2V63 - chains C and N of the 16 polymer chains in the assembly; structure by X-ray diffraction, 1.80 A resolution.

# Chain C
Molecule: Ribulose bisphosphate carboxylase large chain
Source organism: Chlamydomonas reinhardtii
Notes: EC 4.1.1.39
UniProtKB: P00877 (RBL_CHLRE); residue numbers follow UniProt; this construct covers 1-475
Sequence (475 residues; numbered 1 to 475; the number before each row is that of its first residue):
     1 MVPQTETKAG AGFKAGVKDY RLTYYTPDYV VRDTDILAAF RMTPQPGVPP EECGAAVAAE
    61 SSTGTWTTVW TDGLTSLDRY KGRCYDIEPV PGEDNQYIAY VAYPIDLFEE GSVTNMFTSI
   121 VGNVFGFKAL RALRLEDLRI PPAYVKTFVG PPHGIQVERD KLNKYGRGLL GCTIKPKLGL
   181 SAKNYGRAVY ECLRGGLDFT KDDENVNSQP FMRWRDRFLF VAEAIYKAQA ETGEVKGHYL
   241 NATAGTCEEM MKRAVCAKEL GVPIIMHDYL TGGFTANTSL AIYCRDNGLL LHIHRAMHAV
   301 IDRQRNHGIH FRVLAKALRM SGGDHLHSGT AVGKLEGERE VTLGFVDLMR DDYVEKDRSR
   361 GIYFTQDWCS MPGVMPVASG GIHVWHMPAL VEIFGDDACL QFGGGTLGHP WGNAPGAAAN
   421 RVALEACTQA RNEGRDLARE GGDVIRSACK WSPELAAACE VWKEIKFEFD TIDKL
Unresolved in the structure: 1-8, 475
Differences from the reference sequence: variant Pro46 (Leu in P00877); engineered mutation Ala331 (Val in P00877)
Modified residues: Pro104, Pro151 (4-hydroxyproline; HYP); Lys201 (lysine nz-carboxylic acid; KCX); Cys256, Cys369 (s-methylcysteine; SMC)
Cystine bridges: Cys449-Cys459

# Chain N
Molecule: Ribulose bisphosphate carboxylase small chain 1
Source organism: Chlamydomonas reinhardtii
Notes: EC 4.1.1.39
UniProtKB: P00873 (RBS1_CHLRE); residues 1-140 here correspond to UniProt positions 46-185 (UniProt number = residue number + 45)
Sequence (140 residues; numbered 1 to 140; the number before each row is that of its first residue):
     1 MMVWTPVNNK MFETFSYLPP LTDEQIAAQV DYIVANGWIP CLEFAEADKA YVSNESAIRF
    61 GSVSCLYYDN RYWTMWKLPM FGCRDPMQVL REIVACTKAF PDAYVRLVAF DNQKQVQIMG
   121 FLVQRPKTAR DFQPANKRSV
Modified residues: Met1 (n-methyl methionine; MME)

# How chain C and chain N interact
Pairs across the interface (23; chain C residue first):
  Ala9(C) - Gly82(N)
  Ala9(C) - Arg84(N)
  Gly10(C) - Gly82(N)  hydrogen bond (backbone-backbone)
  Gly10(C) - Arg84(N)
  Ala11(C) - Phe81(N)
  Ala11(C) - Gly82(N)  hydrogen bond (backbone-backbone)
  Gly12(C) - Phe81(N)
  Phe13(C) - Leu78(N)  hydrophobic
  Trp70(C) - Met75(N)  hydrophobic
  Trp70(C) - Leu78(N)  hydrophobic
  Trp70(C) - Pro79(N)
  Trp70(C) - Phe81(N)
  Gly73(C) - Ile39(N)
  Gly73(C) - Phe81(N)
  Gly73(C) - Asn112(N)
  Leu74(C) - Phe81(N)
  Leu74(C) - Asn112(N)
  Leu74(C) - Gln115(N)
  Thr75(C) - Asn112(N)  hydrogen bond (backbone-side chain)
  Thr75(C) - Gln115(N)  hydrogen bond
  Ser76(C) - Asn112(N)
  Ser76(C) - Gln113(N)
  Arg79(C) - Gln113(N)
Also at the interface, not in a pair above, chain N (11 interface residues in all): Phe110

# Summary
Chain C and chain N each contribute 11 residues to their interface, with 4 hydrogen bonds. Among the polar
pairs are Thr75(C)-Asn112(N), Thr75(C)-Gln115(N) and Gly10(C)-Gly82(N).
Here chain C is Ribulose bisphosphate carboxylase large chain and chain N is Ribulose bisphosphate carboxylase
small chain 1, both from Chlamydomonas reinhardtii. Entry 2V63 (Crystal structure of Rubisco from
Chlamydomonas reinhardtii with a large-subunit V331A mutation) was determined by X-ray diffraction (same
publication as 2V67, 2V68, 2V69 and 2V6A).
